PDB entry 1P13 | X-ray diffraction, 1.63 A resolution | chains A and D

== Chain A ==
Name: Proto-oncogene tyrosine-protein kinase Src
Organism: Gallus gallus
Notes: EC 2.7.1.112; fragment: sh2 domain
Reference sequence: P00523 (SRC_CHICK); residues 158-259 here correspond to UniProt positions 144-245 (UniProt number = residue number - 14)
Sequence (102 residues; row label = number of the first residue in the row):
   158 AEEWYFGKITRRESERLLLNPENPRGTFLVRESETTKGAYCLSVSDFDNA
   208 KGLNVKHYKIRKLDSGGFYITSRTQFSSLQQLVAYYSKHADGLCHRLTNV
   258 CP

== Chain D ==
Name: Peptide
Sequence (7 residues; row label = number of the first residue in the row):
     1 CDYANFK
Modified / non-standard residues: Tyr-3 (o-phosphotyrosine; PTR)

== Interface between chain A and chain D ==
Residue-residue contacts - 19 pairs, chain A then chain D:
  Arg-168(A) / Cys-1(D)
  Arg-168(A) / Asp-2(D)  hydrogen bond (side chain-backbone)
  Arg-168(A) / Tyr-3(D)
  Arg-188(A) / Tyr-3(D)
  Cys-198(A) / Tyr-3(D)
  His-214(A) / Tyr-3(D)
  His-214(A) / Ala-4(D)  hydrogen bond (backbone-backbone)
  Tyr-215(A) / Ala-4(D)  hydrophobic
  Tyr-215(A) / Phe-6(D)  hydrophobic
  Lys-216(A) / Tyr-3(D)
  Ile-227(A) / Phe-6(D)  hydrophobic
  Thr-228(A) / Phe-6(D)  hydrogen bond (side chain-backbone)
  Thr-228(A) / Lys-7(D)
  Arg-230(A) / Phe-6(D)
  Arg-230(A) / Lys-7(D)  hydrogen bond (side chain-backbone)
  Tyr-243(A) / Phe-6(D)
  Asp-248(A) / Phe-6(D)
  Gly-249(A) / Phe-6(D)
  Leu-250(A) / Phe-6(D)  hydrophobic
Other interface residues (no listed pair), chain A (14 interface residues in all): Lys-213
Other interface residues (no listed pair), chain D (7 interface residues in all): Asn-5

== Overview ==
14 residues of chain A face 7 of chain D across their interface, with 4 hydrogen bonds. Polar contacts include
Arg-168(A)/Asp-2(D), Thr-228(A)/Phe-6(D) and Arg-230(A)/Lys-7(D).
Here chain A is Proto-oncogene tyrosine-protein kinase Src (Gallus gallus) and chain D is Peptide. Entry 1P13
(Crystal Structure of the Src SH2 Domain Complexed with Peptide (SDpYANFK)) was determined by X-ray
diffraction together with 1P15 from the same study.
